PDB entry 6XPY | X-ray diffraction, 3.60 A resolution | chains A and C of the 3 polymer chains in the assembly

Chain A:
Molecule: Hemagglutinin
Organism: Influenza A virus
UniProtKB: R4L1D1 (R4L1D1_9INFA); residues 37-319 here correspond to UniProt positions 53-335 (UniProt number = residue number + 16)
Amino-acid sequence (291 residues; numbered 37 to 327; the number before each row is that of its first residue):
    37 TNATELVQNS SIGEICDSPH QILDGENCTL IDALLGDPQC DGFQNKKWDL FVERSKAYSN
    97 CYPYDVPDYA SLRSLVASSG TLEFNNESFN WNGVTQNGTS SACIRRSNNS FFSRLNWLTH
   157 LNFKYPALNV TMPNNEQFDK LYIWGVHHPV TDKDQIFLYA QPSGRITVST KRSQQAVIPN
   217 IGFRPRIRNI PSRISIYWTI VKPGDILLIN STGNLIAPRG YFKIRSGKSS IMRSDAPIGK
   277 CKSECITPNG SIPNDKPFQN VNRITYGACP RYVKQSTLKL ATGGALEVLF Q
Disordered / not traced: 37-40, 312-327
Construct notes: expression tag (320-327)
Cystine bridges: Cys-52/Cys-277, Cys-64/Cys-76, Cys-97/Cys-139, Cys-281/Cys-305
Glycans and other covalent adducts: N-acetylglucosamine (NAG) linked to Asn-63, Asn-133

Chain C:
Molecule: Fab light chain
Organism: Homo sapiens
Notes: antibody fragment or engineered binder
Amino-acid sequence (214 residues; each row starts with the number of its first residue):
     1 DIQMTQSPSS VSASLGDRVT LTCRASQPIR SYLNWYQHKP GLAPKLLVYA VSNLQSGVPS
    61 RFSGSGSGTD FTLTVSSLQP EDFATYYCQQ SYSTPYTFGQ GTRLEIKRTV AAPSVFIFPP
   121 SDEQLKSGTA SVVCLLNNFY PREAKVQWKV DNALQSGNSQ ESVTEQDSKD STYSLSSTLT
   181 LSKADYEKHK VYACEVTHQG LSSPVTKSFN RGEC
Disordered / not traced: 213-214
Cystine bridges: Cys-23/Cys-88, Cys-134/Cys-194

How chain A and chain C interact:
Residue-residue contacts (10):
  Ser-91(A) / Arg-30(C)  hydrogen bond (backbone-side chain)
  Ala-93(A) / Arg-30(C)  hydrogen bond (backbone-side chain)
  Pro-221(A) / Tyr-49(C)  hydrophobic
  Pro-221(A) / Gln-55(C)
  Arg-222(A) / Asn-53(C)  hydrogen bond (backbone-side chain)
  Arg-222(A) / Leu-54(C)
  Arg-222(A) / Gln-55(C)
  Arg-222(A) / Ser-56(C)
  Ile-223(A) / Asn-53(C)
  Arg-224(A) / Asn-53(C)  hydrogen bond (backbone-side chain)
Also at the interface, not in a pair above, chain A (7 interface residues in all): Asn-225
From the paper, about this interface:
  - specific contacts: Pro-221(A)/Tyr-49(C) (hydrophobic contact)
  - epitope / paratope residues, chain A: Pro-221(A)
  - epitope / paratope residues, chain C: Tyr-49(C)

In short:
The interface between chain A and chain C involves 7 residues on one side and 6 on the other; the contacts
include 4 hydrogen bonds. Polar pairs include Ser-91(A)/Arg-30(C), Ala-93(A)/Arg-30(C) and
Arg-222(A)/Asn-53(C). The paper describes a hydrophobic contact between Pro-221(A) and Tyr-49(C). Covalently
linked N-acetylglucosamine: at Asn-63(A) and Asn-133(A). From the paper: epitope/paratope residues Pro-221(A)
and Tyr-49(C).
Chain A is Hemagglutinin (Influenza A virus) and chain C is Fab light chain (Homo sapiens); the structure,
Human antibody S1V2-58 in complex with the influenza hemagglutinin head domain of A/Texas/50/2012(H3N2), was
determined by X-ray diffraction together with 6XPQ, 6XPX, 6XPZ, 6XQ2 and 6XQ4 from the same study.
